3UZC - chain A; structure by X-ray diffraction, 3.34 A resolution.

[Chain A]
Molecule: Adenosine A2A Receptor
From: Homo sapiens
UniProtKB: P29274 (AA2AR_HUMAN); numbering as in UniProt (aligned over 1-317)
Chain sequence (329 residues; numbered 1 to 329; the number before each row is that of its first residue):
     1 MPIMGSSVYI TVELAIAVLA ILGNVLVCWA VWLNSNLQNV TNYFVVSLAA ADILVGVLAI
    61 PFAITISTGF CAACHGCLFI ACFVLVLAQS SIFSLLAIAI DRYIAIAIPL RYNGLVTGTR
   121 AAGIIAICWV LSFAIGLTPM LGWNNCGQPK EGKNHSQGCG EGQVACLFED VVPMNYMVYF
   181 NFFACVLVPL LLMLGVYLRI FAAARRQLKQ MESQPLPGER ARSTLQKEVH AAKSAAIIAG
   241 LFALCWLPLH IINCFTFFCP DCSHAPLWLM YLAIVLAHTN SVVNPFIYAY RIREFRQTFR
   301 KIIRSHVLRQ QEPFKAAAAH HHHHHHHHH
Disordered / not traced: 1-6, 150-157, 306-329
Differences from the reference sequence: engineered mutation Leu54 (Ala in P29274), Ala88 (Thr in P29274), Ala107 (Arg in P29274), Ala122 (Lys in P29274), Ala202 (Leu in P29274), Ala235 (Leu in P29274), Ala239 (Val in P29274), Ala277 (Ser in P29274); expression tag (318-329)
Swiss-Prot annotation at these positions:
  - binding site (adenosine): Glu169, Asn253, His278
  - glycosylation: Asn154 (N-linked (GlcNAc...) asparagine)
Disulfide bonds: Cys71-Cys159, Cys74-Cys146, Cys77-Cys166, Cys259-Cys262
Small-molecule neighbours: T4E (4-(3-amino-5-phenyl-1,2,4-triazin-6-yl)-2-chlorophenol): Ala59, Ala63, Val84, Leu85, Phe168, Met177, Trp246, Leu249, His250, Asn253, Met270, Ile274, Ala277, His278
Reported in the primary citation:
  - binding site for T4E: Leu85, Asn253, His278
  - conformationally variable residues (side-chain flip): Glu13
  - contacts within the chain: Glu13-His278 (hydrogen bond)

[Summary]
Bound to chain A: compound T4E. From UniProt: 3 adenosine-binding residues. The paper reports a binding site
for T4E at Leu85, Asn253 and His278; conformational variability at Glu13.
Chain A is Adenosine A2A Receptor (Homo sapiens); the structure, Thermostabilised Adenosine A2A receptor in
complex with 4-(3-amino-5-phenyl-1,2,4-triazin-6-yl)-2-chlorophenol, was determined by X-ray diffraction,
deposited together with 3UZA.
